2Z5X - chain A; structure by X-ray diffraction, 2.20 A resolution.

Chain A:
Protein: Amine oxidase [flavin-containing] A
Source organism: Homo sapiens
Notes: EC 1.4.3.4
UniProtKB: P21397 (AOFA_HUMAN); residues 12-524 here = UniProt positions 12-524
Amino-acid sequence (513 residues; row label = number of the first residue in the row):
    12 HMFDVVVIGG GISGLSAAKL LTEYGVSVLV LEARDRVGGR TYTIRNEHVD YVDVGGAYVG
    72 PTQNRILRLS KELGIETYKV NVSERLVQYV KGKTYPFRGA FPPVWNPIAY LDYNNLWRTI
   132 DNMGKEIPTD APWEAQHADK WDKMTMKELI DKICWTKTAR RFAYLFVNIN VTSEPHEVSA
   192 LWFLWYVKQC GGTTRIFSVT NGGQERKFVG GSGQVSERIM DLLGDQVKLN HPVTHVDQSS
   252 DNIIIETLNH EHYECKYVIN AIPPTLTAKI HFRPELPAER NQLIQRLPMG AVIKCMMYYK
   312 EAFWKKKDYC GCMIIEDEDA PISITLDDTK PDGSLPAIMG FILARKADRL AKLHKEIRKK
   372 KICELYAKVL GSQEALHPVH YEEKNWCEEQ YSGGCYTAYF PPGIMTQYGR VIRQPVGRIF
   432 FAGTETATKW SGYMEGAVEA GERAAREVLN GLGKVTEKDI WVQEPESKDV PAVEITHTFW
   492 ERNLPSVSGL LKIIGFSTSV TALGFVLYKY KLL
Ligand contacts:
  - decyl(dimethyl)phosphine oxide (DCX), molecule 1: P114, V115, W116, P118, Y121, L122, L495
  - decyl(dimethyl)phosphine oxide (DCX), molecule 2: Y121, T489, W491, E492
  - FAD (flavin-adenine dinucleotide): I19, G20, G21, G22, I23, S24, G25, L42, E43, A44, R45, G49, G50, R51, T52, V65, G66, G67, A68, Y69, H242, P243, V244, A272, I273, P274, L277, I281, V303, K305, F352, W397, Y402, C406, Y407, G434, T435, G443, Y444, M445, E446, A448
  - 7-methoxy-1-methyl-9H-beta-carboline (HRM): Y69, I180, N181, I207, F208, Q215, C323, I325, I335, T336, L337, M350, F352, Y407, Y444
Reported in the primary citation:
  - binding site for 7-methoxy-1-methyl-9H-beta-carboline: Y69, N181, F208, Q215, C323, I325, I335, L337, F352, Y407, Y444
  - binding site for flavin-adenine dinucleotide: C406
  - binding site for decyl(dimethyl)phosphine oxide: W116, P118, Y121, L122, W491
  - specificity-determining residues: F208, I335
  - conformationally variable residues (side-chain flip): I335

Summary:
Chain A binds flavin-adenine dinucleotide, 7-methoxy-1-methyl-9H-beta-carboline and decyl(dimethyl)phosphine
oxide. From the paper: a binding site for 7-methoxy-1-methyl-9H-beta-carboline at Y69, N181 and F208 among
others; a binding site for decyl(dimethyl)phosphine oxide at W116, P118 and Y121 among others.
Chain A is Amine oxidase [flavin-containing] A (Homo sapiens); the structure, Crystal Structure of Human
Monoamine Oxidase A with Harmine, was determined by X-ray diffraction (same publication as 2Z5Y).
